6E9P - chains B and H of the 4 polymer chains in the assembly; structure by X-ray diffraction, 2.57 A resolution.

[Chain B (and H)]
Name: Tryptophan synthase beta chain
Organism: Mycobacterium tuberculosis (strain ATCC 25618 / H37Rv)
Notes: EC 4.2.1.20; chain H of this document is another copy of the same molecule, construct and numbering; everything in this record applies to it too
Reference sequence: P9WFX9 (TRPB_MYCTU); residues 1-410 here correspond to UniProt positions 13-422 (UniProt number = residue number + 12)
Sequence (410 residues; numbered 1 to 410; the number before each row is that of its first residue):
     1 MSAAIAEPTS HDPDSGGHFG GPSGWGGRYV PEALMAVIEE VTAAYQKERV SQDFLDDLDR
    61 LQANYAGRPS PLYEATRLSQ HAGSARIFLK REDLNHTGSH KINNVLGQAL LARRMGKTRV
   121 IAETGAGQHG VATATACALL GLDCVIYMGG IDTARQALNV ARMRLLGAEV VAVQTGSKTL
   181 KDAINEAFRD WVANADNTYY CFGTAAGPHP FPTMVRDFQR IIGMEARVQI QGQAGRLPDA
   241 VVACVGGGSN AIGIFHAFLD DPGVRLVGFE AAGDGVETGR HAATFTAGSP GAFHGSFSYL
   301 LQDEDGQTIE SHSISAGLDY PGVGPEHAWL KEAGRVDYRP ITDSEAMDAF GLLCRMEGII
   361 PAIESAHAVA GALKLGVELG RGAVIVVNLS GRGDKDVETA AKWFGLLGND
Unresolved in the structure: 1-4, 410 (chain H: 1-8, 409-410)
Modified / non-standard residues: Lys101 ((2S)-2-amino-6-[[3-hydroxy-2-methyl-5-(phosphonooxymethyl)pyridin-4-yl]methylideneamino]hexanoic acid; LLP)
Residues lining bound ligands:
  - HDJ ((2R,3S,4R)-3-(2',6'-difluoro-4'-methyl[1,1'-biphenyl]-4-yl)-4-(fluoromethyl)azetidine-2-carbonitrile): Tyr29, Val30, Pro31, Leu34, Ile184, Asn185, Phe188, Trp191, Tyr200, Phe202, Gly207, Pro208, Phe211, Phe293, His294, Gly295
  - D-malate (MLT): Asp57, Arg60, Leu61, Leu110, Arg113, Arg114, Leu140

[Chain B / chain H interface]
Pairs across the interface - 87 pairs, chain B then chain H:
  Ala63(B) - Pro71(H)
  Asn64(B) - Pro71(H)
  Asn64(B) - Leu72(H)
  Asn64(B) - Tyr73(H)
  Asn64(B) - Arg91(H)
  Asn64(B) - Gln233(H)
  Tyr65(B) - Tyr73(H)
  Tyr65(B) - Arg91(H)  hydrogen bond (backbone-side chain)
  Tyr65(B) - Leu94(H)
  Tyr65(B) - Glu357(H)  hydrogen bond (side chain-backbone)
  Tyr65(B) - Gly358(H)  hydrogen bond (side chain-backbone)
  Tyr65(B) - Ile359(H)  hydrophobic
  Ala66(B) - Leu94(H)
  Pro71(B) - Ala63(H)
  Pro71(B) - Asn64(H)
  Leu72(B) - Asn64(H)
  Tyr73(B) - Asn64(H)
  Tyr73(B) - Tyr65(H)
  Tyr73(B) - Leu139(H)
  Arg77(B) - Ala138(H)  hydrogen bond (side chain-backbone)
  Arg77(B) - Leu139(H)  hydrogen bond (side chain-backbone)
  Arg77(B) - Gly141(H)
  Arg91(B) - Asn64(H)
  Arg91(B) - Tyr65(H)  hydrogen bond (side chain-backbone)
  Arg91(B) - His96(H)  hydrogen bond
  Leu94(B) - Tyr65(H)
  Leu94(B) - Ala66(H)
  Leu94(B) - Gly67(H)
  Leu94(B) - Leu94(H)
  Leu94(B) - His96(H)
  His96(B) - Arg91(H)  hydrogen bond
  His96(B) - Leu94(H)
  His96(B) - Gly358(H)  hydrogen bond (side chain-backbone)
  Thr135(B) - Gly358(H)
  Ala138(B) - Arg77(H)  hydrogen bond (backbone-side chain)
  Ala138(B) - Cys354(H)
  Ala138(B) - Arg355(H)
  Ala138(B) - Met356(H)
  Ala138(B) - Gly358(H)
  Leu139(B) - Tyr73(H)
  Leu139(B) - Arg77(H)  hydrogen bond (backbone-side chain)
  Leu139(B) - Met356(H)
  Leu139(B) - Glu357(H)
  Gly141(B) - Arg77(H)
  Leu158(B) - Val397(H)
  Leu158(B) - Glu398(H)
  Ala161(B) - Ala401(H)  hydrophobic
  Arg162(B) - Ile360(H)
  Arg162(B) - Asp394(H)  salt bridge
  Arg162(B) - Val397(H)
  Arg164(B) - Leu406(H)
  Leu165(B) - Cys354(H)
  Leu165(B) - Arg355(H)
  Leu165(B) - Phe404(H)  hydrophobic
  Leu165(B) - Leu406(H)  hydrophobic
  Leu166(B) - Cys354(H)
  Leu166(B) - Gly358(H)
  Gln233(B) - Asn64(H)
  Phe350(B) - Leu165(H)  hydrophobic
  Cys354(B) - Ala138(H)
  Cys354(B) - Leu165(H)
  Cys354(B) - Leu166(H)
  Arg355(B) - Ala138(H)
  Arg355(B) - Leu165(H)
  Met356(B) - Ala138(H)
  Met356(B) - Leu139(H)
  Glu357(B) - Tyr65(H)  hydrogen bond (backbone-side chain)
  Glu357(B) - Leu139(H)
  Gly358(B) - Tyr65(H)  hydrogen bond (backbone-side chain)
  Gly358(B) - His96(H)  hydrogen bond (backbone-side chain)
  Gly358(B) - Thr135(H)
  Gly358(B) - Ala138(H)
  Gly358(B) - Leu166(H)
  Ile359(B) - Tyr65(H)  hydrophobic
  Ile360(B) - Arg162(H)
  Arg392(B) - Arg392(H)
  Arg392(B) - Asp394(H)  salt bridge
  Asp394(B) - Arg162(H)  salt bridge
  Asp394(B) - Arg392(H)  salt bridge
  Val397(B) - Leu158(H)
  Val397(B) - Arg162(H)
  Glu398(B) - Leu158(H)
  Ala401(B) - Ala161(H)  hydrophobic
  Phe404(B) - Leu165(H)  hydrophobic
  Leu406(B) - Ala161(H)
  Leu406(B) - Arg164(H)
  Leu406(B) - Leu165(H)  hydrophobic
Other interface residues (no listed pair), chain B (41 interface residues in all): Gly67, Asp93, Ala157, Ala400
Other interface residues (no listed pair), chain H (43 interface residues in all): Asp93, Asn95, Phe350, Gly351, Ala400, Leu407

[Summary]
41 residues of chain B face 43 of chain H across their interface, with 14 hydrogen bonds and 4 salt bridges.
Among the polar pairs are Arg162(B)-Asp394(H), Arg392(B)-Asp394(H) and Tyr65(B)-Arg91(H). Bound to chain B:
compound HDJ and D-malate.
Both chains are Tryptophan synthase beta chain (Mycobacterium tuberculosis (strain ATCC 25618 / H37Rv)). Entry
6E9P (Crystal structure of tryptophan synthase from M. tuberculosis - open form with BRD0059 bound) was
determined by X-ray diffraction.
